Entry 7KLU (electron microscopy, 3.50 A resolution); this record covers chains B and D of the 4 polymer chains in the assembly.

== Chain B ==
Name: Heat shock protein 75 kDa, mitochondrial, SpyTag, Succinate dehydrogenase [ubiquinone] iron-sulfur subunit, mitochondrial (chimera)
Organism: Homo sapiens
Notes: EC 1.3.5.1; fragment: TRAP-1  + SpyTag + SdhB
UniProtKB: chimeric construct of Q12931, P21912: residues 60-704 from Q12931 (TRAP1_HUMAN) positions 60-704 (same numbers); residues 751-882 from P21912 positions 29-160 (UniProt number = residue number - 722)
Sequence (829 residues; each row starts with the number of its first residue):
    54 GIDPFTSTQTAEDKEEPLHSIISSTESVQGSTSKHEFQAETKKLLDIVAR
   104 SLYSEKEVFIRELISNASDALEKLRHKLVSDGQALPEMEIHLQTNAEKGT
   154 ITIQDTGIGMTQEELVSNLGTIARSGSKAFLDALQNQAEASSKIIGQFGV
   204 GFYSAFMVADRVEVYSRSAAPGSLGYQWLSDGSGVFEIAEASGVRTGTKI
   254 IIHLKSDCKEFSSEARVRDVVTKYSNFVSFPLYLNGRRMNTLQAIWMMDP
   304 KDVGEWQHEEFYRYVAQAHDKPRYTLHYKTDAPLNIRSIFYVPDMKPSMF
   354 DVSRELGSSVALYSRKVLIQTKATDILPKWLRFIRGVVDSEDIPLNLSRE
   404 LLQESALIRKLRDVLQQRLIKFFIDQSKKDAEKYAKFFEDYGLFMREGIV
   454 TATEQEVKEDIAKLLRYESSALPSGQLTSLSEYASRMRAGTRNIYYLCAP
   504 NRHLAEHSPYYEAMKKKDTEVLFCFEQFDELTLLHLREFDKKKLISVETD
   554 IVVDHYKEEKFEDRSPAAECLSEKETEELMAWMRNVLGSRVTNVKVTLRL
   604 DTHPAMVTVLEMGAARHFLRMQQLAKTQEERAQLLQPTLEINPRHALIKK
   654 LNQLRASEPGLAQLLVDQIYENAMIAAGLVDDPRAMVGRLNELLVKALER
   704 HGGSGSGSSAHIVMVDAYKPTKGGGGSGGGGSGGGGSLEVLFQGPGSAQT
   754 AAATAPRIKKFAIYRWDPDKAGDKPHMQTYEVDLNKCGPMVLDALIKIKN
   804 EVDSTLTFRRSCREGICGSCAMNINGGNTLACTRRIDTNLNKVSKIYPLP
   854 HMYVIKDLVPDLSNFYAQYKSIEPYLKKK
Disordered / not traced: 54-69, 358-360, 559-572, 626-629, 705-882
Sequence notes: expression tag (54-59); conflict Gly307 (Arg in Q12931)
Bound ions: Mg2+: Asn119 (together with AMP-PNP); K+: Asn171, Thr174, Gly202, Tyr206
Small-molecule neighbours: AMP-PNP (ANP; phosphoaminophosphonic acid-adenylate ester): Glu115, Asn119, Ala123, Lys126, Met163, Asn171, Leu172, Arg177, Ser178, Gly179, Ser180, Ile198, Gly199, Gln200, Phe201, Gly202, Val203, Gly204, Phe205, Thr251, Ile253, Arg402

== Chain D ==
Name: Heat shock protein 75 kDa, mitochondrial, SpyCatcher
Organism: Homo sapiens
UniProtKB: Q12931 (TRAP1_HUMAN); numbering as in UniProt (aligned over 60-704)
Sequence (774 residues; each row starts with the number of its first residue):
    54 GIDPFTSTQTAEDKEEPLHSIISSTESVQGSTSKHEFQAETKKLLDIVAR
   104 SLYSEKEVFIRELISNASDALEKLRHKLVSDGQALPEMEIHLQTNAEKGT
   154 ITIQDTGIGMTQEELVSNLGTIARSGSKAFLDALQNQAEASSKIIGQFGV
   204 GFYSAFMVADRVEVYSRSAAPGSLGYQWLSDGSGVFEIAEASGVRTGTKI
   254 IIHLKSDCKEFSSEARVRDVVTKYSNFVSFPLYLNGRRMNTLQAIWMMDP
   304 KDVGEWQHEEFYRYVAQAHDKPRYTLHYKTDAPLNIRSIFYVPDMKPSMF
   354 DVSRELGSSVALYSRKVLIQTKATDILPKWLRFIRGVVDSEDIPLNLSRE
   404 LLQESALIRKLRDVLQQRLIKFFIDQSKKDAEKYAKFFEDYGLFMREGIV
   454 TATEQEVKEDIAKLLRYESSALPSGQLTSLSEYASRMRAGTRNIYYLCAP
   504 NRHLAEHSPYYEAMKKKDTEVLFCFEQFDELTLLHLREFDKKKLISVETD
   554 IVVDHYKEEKFEDRSPAAECLSEKETEELMAWMRNVLGSRVTNVKVTLRL
   604 DTHPAMVTVLEMGAARHFLRMQQLAKTQEERAQLLQPTLEINPRHALIKK
   654 LNQLRASEPGLAQLLVDQIYENAMIAAGLVDDPRAMVGRLNELLVKALER
   704 HGGSGSGSSAMVDTLSGLSSEQGQSGDMTIEEDSATHIKFSKRDEDGKEL
   754 AGATMELRDSSGKTISTWISDGQVKDFYLYPGKYTFVETAAPDGYEVATA
   804 ITFTVNEQGQVTVNGKATKGDAHI
Disordered / not traced: 54-69, 356-359, 559-572, 632-636, 705-827
Sequence notes: expression tag (54-59); conflict Gly307 (Arg in Q12931)
Bound ions: Mg2+: Asn119 (together with AMP-PNP); K+: Asn171, Thr174, Arg177, Gly202, Tyr206
Small-molecule neighbours: AMP-PNP (ANP; phosphoaminophosphonic acid-adenylate ester): Glu115, Asn119, Asp122, Ala123, Asp158, Met163, Asn171, Leu172, Arg177, Ser178, Gly179, Ser180, Ile198, Gly199, Gln200, Phe201, Gly202, Val203, Gly204, Phe205, Thr251, Arg402

== Interface between chain B and chain D ==
Contacting residue pairs (6):
  Val555(B) with His558(D)
  His558(B) with Asp557(D); His558(D), hydrogen bond
  Arg587(B) with Gly493(D), hydrogen bond (side chain-backbone); Arg495(D), hydrogen bond (backbone-side chain)
  Gly591(B) with Arg495(D)
Interface residues without a listed pair, chain B (5 interface residues in all): Leu613

== Summary ==
5 residues of chain B face 4 of chain D across their interface; the contacts include 3 hydrogen bonds. Among
the polar pairs are His558(B)-His558(D), Arg587(B)-Gly493(D) and Arg587(B)-Arg495(D). Bound to chain B:
AMP-PNP. Ligands of chain D: AMP-PNP.
Chain B is Heat shock protein 75 kDa, mitochondrial, SpyTag, Succinate dehydrogenase [ubiquinone] iron-sulfur
subunit, mitochondrial (chimera) and chain D is Heat shock protein 75 kDa, mitochondrial, SpyCatcher, both
from Homo sapiens; the structure, Tetrameric human mitochondrial Hsp90 (TRAP1) in the presence of AMP-PNP, was
determined by electron microscopy.
